PDB entry 3IP6 | X-ray diffraction, 1.40 A resolution | chain A

[Chain A]
Protein: ABC transporter, substrate binding protein (Amino acid)
Source organism: Agrobacterium tumefaciens
UniProtKB: Q7CX36 (Q7CX36_AGRT5); residues 2-350 here correspond to UniProt positions 24-372 (UniProt number = residue number + 22)
Chain sequence (356 residues; row label = number of the first residue in the row):
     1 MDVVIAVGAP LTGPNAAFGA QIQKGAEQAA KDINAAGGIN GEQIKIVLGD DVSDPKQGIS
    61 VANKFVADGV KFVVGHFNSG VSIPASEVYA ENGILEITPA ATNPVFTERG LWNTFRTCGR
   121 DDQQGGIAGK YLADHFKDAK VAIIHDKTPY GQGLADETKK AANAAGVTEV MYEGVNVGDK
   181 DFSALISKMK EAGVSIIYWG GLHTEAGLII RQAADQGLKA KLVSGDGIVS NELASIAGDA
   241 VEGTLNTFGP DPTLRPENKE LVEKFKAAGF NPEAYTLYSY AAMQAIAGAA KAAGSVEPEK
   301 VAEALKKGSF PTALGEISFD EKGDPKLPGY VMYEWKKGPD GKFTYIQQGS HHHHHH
Not modelled in the structure: 349-356
Construct notes: expression tag (1, 351-356)
Ligand contacts: proline (PRO): Phe77, Asn78, Ser79, Ala100, Ala101, Thr102, Asn103, Tyr150, Leu202, Asp226, Gly227, Tyr275
What the authors report for this chain:
  - binding site for proline: Phe77, Asn78, Ser79, Ala101, Thr102, Tyr150
  - conformationally variable residues (side-chain flip): Asp226, Tyr275
  - mutagenesis - Y275F, Y275K: unchanged localization to proline

[In short]
Ligands of chain A: proline. From the paper: a binding site for proline at Phe77, Asn78 and Ser79 among
others; Y275F and Y275K leave localization to proline unchanged.
Chain A is ABC transporter, substrate binding protein (Amino acid) (Agrobacterium tumefaciens); the structure,
Structure of Atu2422-GABA receptor in complex with proline, was determined by X-ray diffraction, deposited
together with 3IP5, 3IP7, 3IP9, 3IPA and 3IPC.
